PDB entry 7EVV | X-ray diffraction, 1.70 A resolution | chain A

# Chain A
Name: Prolyl-tRNA synthetase (ProRS)
Source organism: Toxoplasma gondii
UniProt: A0A7J6JUK2 (A0A7J6JUK2_TOXGO); residues 334-830 here correspond to UniProt positions 215-711 (UniProt number = residue number - 119)
Amino-acid sequence (500 residues; numbered 331 to 830; the number before each row is that of its first residue):
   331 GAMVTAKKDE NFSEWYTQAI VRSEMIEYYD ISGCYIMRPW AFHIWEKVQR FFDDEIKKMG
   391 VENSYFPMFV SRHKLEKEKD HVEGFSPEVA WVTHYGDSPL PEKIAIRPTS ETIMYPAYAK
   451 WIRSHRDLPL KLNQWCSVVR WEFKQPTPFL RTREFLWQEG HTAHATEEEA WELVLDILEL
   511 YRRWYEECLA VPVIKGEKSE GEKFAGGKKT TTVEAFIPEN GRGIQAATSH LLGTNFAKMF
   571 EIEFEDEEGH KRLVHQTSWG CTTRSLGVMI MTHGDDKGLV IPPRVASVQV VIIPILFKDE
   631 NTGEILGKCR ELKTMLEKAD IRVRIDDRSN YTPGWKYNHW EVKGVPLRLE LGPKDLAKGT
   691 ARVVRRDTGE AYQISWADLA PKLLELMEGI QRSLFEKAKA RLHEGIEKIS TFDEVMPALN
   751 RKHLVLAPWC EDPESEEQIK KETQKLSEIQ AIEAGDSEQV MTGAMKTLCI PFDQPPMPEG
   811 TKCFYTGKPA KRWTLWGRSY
Unresolved in the structure: 408-416, 787-788
Construct notes: expression tag (331-333)
Ligand contacts:
  - JE6 (N-[4-[(3S)-3-cyano-3-cyclopropyl-2-oxidanylidene-pyrrolidin-1-yl]-6-methyl-pyridin-2-yl]-2-phenyl-ethanamide): Arg470, Glu472, Lys474, Gln475, Pro476, Phe479, Leu480, Arg481, Thr482, Arg483, Phe485, Trp487, Gln555, Ala556, Ala557, Thr558, Gly590, Cys591, Thr592, Arg594
  - proline (PRO): Thr439, Glu441, Arg470, Trp487, Glu489, His491, Phe534, Thr558, His560, Ser588, Trp589, Gly590
From the paper describing this entry:
  - binding site for JE6: Thr482, Phe485, Thr592, Arg594
  - binding site for proline: Arg470
  - conformationally variable residues (loop rearrangement, side-chain flip): Arg470, Lys528 to Lys538

# In short
Bound to chain A: compound JE6 and proline. From the paper: a binding site for JE6 at Thr482, Phe485 and
Thr592 among others; a binding site for proline at Arg470.
Chain A is Prolyl-tRNA synthetase (ProRS) (Toxoplasma gondii); the structure, Co-crystal Structure of
Toxoplasma gondii Prolyl tRNA Synthetase (TgPRS) in complex with JE6 and L-pro, was determined by X-ray
diffraction (same publication as 7EVU).
